Entry 3WTX (X-ray diffraction, 2.80 A resolution); this record covers chains C and D of the 5 polymer chains in the assembly.

[Chain C]
Name: Protein C-ets-1
Organism: Homo sapiens
UniProt: P14921 (ETS1_HUMAN); residue numbers follow UniProt; this construct covers 276-441
Chain sequence (166 residues; row label = number of the first residue in the row):
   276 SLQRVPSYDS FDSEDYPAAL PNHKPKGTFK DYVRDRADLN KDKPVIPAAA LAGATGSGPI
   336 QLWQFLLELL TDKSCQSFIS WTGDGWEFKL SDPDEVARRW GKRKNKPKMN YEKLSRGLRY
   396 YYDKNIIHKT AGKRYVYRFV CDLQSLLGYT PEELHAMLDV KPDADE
Unresolved in the structure: 276-333, 437-441
Differences from the reference sequence: engineered mutation Ala329 (Tyr in P14921)
UniProt features mapped onto this chain:
  - DNA-binding region: Ile335 to Val415 (ETS)
  - region: Phe304 to Ala312 (Helix HI-1), Ala323 to Gly328, Thr330 (Helix HI-2), Leu418 to Leu422 (Helix H4), Pro426 to Met432 (Helix H5)
  - modified residue: Ser282 (Phosphoserine), Ser285 (Phosphoserine), Lys305 (N6-acetyllysine)
Reported in the primary citation:
  - mutagenesis - G333P, P334G: abolished binding to phosphorylated Ets1 with Runx1
  - mutagenesis - G333P, P334G: decreased signaling in response to phosphorylated Ets1 and Runx1
  - post-translational modification sites: Ser282, Ser285 (citing earlier work)
  - mutagenesis - G333P, P334G: abolished binding to Runt-related transcription factor 1
  - mutagenesis - G333P, P334G: decreased signaling with Runt-related transcription factor 1
  - mutagenesis - G333P, P334G: unchanged binding to Pax5

[Chain D]
Molecule: 15-nt DNA strand
Sequence (15 nucleotides; row label = number of the first residue in the row):
     1 GAAGCCACAT CCTCT

[Interface between chain C and chain D]
Residue-residue contacts - 18 pairs, chain C then chain D:
  Gln336(C) with DA7(D), phosphate contact; DC8(D), phosphate contact
  Leu337(C) with DC8(D), hydrogen bond to the phosphate
  Trp375(C) with DC8(D), phosphate contact; DA9(D), hydrogen bond to the phosphate
  Lys379(C) with DC8(D), hydrogen bond to the phosphate; DA9(D), salt bridge to the phosphate
  Lys381(C) with DA9(D), sugar contact; DT10(D), phosphate contact
  Lys383(C) with DT10(D), phosphate contact
  Met384(C) with DA9(D), phosphate contact; DT10(D), phosphate contact
  Lys388(C) with DT10(D), salt bridge to the phosphate
  Arg391(C) with DT10(D), base contact; DC11(D), base contact
  Tyr395(C) with DA9(D), hydrogen bond to the base
  Tyr396(C) with DC8(D), hydrogen bond to the phosphate
  Lys399(C) with DA7(D), salt bridge to the phosphate
Interface residues without a listed pair, chain C (13 interface residues in all): Trp338

[In short]
13 residues of chain C face 5 of chain D across their interface, with 5 hydrogen bonds and 3 salt bridges.
Among the polar pairs are Tyr395(C)-DA9(D), Leu337(C)-DC8(D) and Trp375(C)-DA9(D). The paper reports that
G333P and P334G of chain C abolish binding to phosphorylated Ets1 with Runx1; modification sites Ser282(C) and
Ser285(C).
Chain C is Protein C-ets-1 (Homo sapiens) and chain D is a 15-nt DNA strand; the structure, Crystal structure
of the complex comprised of ETS1(Y329A), RUNX1, CBFBETA, and the tcralpha gene enhancer DNA, was determined by
X-ray diffraction (same publication as 3WTS, 3WTT, 3WTU, 3WTV, 3WTW and 3WU1).
